PDB entry 9FVJ | electron microscopy, 3.20 A resolution | chains A and a of the 12 polymer chains in the assembly

== Chain A ==
Name: Tubulin beta chain
Organism: Xenopus borealis
Reference sequence: Q0IIR4 (Q0IIR4_XENTR); numbering as in UniProt (aligned over 1-445)
Sequence (445 residues; each row starts with the number of its first residue):
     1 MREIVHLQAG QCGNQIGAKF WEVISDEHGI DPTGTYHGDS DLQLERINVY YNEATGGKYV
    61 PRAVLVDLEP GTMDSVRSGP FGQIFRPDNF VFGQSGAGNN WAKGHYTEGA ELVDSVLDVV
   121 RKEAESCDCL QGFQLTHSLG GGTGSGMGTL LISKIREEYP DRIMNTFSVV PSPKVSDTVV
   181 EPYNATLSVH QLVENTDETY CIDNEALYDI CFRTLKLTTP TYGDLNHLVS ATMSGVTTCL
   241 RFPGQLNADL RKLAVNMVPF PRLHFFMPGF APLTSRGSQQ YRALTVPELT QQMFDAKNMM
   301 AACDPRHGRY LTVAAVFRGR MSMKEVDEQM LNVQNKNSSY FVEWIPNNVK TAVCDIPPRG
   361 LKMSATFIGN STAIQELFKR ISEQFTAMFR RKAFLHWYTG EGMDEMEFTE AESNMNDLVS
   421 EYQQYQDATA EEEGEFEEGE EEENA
Unresolved in the structure: 431-445
Ligand contacts:
  - GDP (guanosine-5'-diphosphate): Gly10, Gln11, Cys12, Gln15, Ile16, Asn99, Ser138, Gly140, Gly141, Gly142, Thr143, Gly144, Val169, Asp177, Glu181, Asn204, Leu207, Tyr222, Asn226
  - GTP (guanosine-5'-triphosphate): Gln245, Leu246, Lys252

== Chain a ==
Name: Tubulin alpha chain
Organism: Xenopus borealis
Sequence (449 residues; each row starts with the number of its first residue):
     1 MRECLSIHIG QAGVQMGNAC WELYCLEHGI QRDGIVSDDH TAAIDSSFGT FFSETGSGKH
    61 VPRAVFVDLE QTVIGEVRTG PYRSLFHPEQ LITGKEDAAN NYARGHYTIG KEIVDTVMDR
   121 VRKMADQCSG LQGFLIFHSF GGGTGSGFTS LLMERLSVDY GKKSKLEFSV YPAPQISTAV
   181 VEPYNSILTT HTTLEHSDCA FMVDNEAIYD ICNRNLDIER PTYTNLNRLI GQIVSSITAS
   241 LRFDGALNVD LTEFQTNLVP YPRIHFPLVT YSPIISAEKA YHEQLSVPEI TNACFEYSNQ
   301 MVKCDPRRGK YMACCLLYRG DVVPKDVNAA IAAIKTRRTI QFVDWCPTGF KVGINYQPPT
   361 VVPGGDLAKV QRAVCMLSNT TAIAEAWARL DHKFDLMYSK RAFVHWYVGE GMEEGEFSEA
   421 REDMAALEKD YEEVGTESGD GGDEEEDEY
Unresolved in the structure: 38-44, 439-449
Bound ions: Mg2+: Glu70, Asp97 (together with GTP)
Ligand contacts: GTP (guanosine-5'-triphosphate): Gly10, Gln11, Ala12, Gln15, Met16, Glu70, Asp97, Ala98, Ala99, Asn100, Ser139, Gly141, Gly142, Gly143, Thr144, Gly145, Val170, Thr178, Glu182, Asn205, Tyr223, Leu226, Asn227, Ile230

== Chain A / chain a interface ==
Residue-residue contacts - 72 pairs, chain A then chain a:
  Met1(A) - Gln71(a)
  Arg2(A) - Glu70(a)  salt bridge
  Arg2(A) - Thr72(a)
  Arg2(A) - Lys95(a)
  Arg46(A) - Thr72(a)  hydrogen bond
  Cys129(A) - Lys95(a)
  Pro243(A) - Glu76(a)
  Gly244(A) - Gln11(a)  hydrogen bond (backbone-side chain)
  Gly244(A) - Glu76(a)
  Gln245(A) - Gln11(a)  hydrogen bond (backbone-side chain)
  Gln245(A) - Gln15(a)
  Gln245(A) - Tyr223(a)
  Gln245(A) - Thr224(a)
  Leu246(A) - Gln11(a)
  Leu246(A) - Thr178(a)
  Asn247(A) - Gln11(a)  hydrogen bond (backbone-side chain)
  Asn247(A) - Thr72(a)
  Asp249(A) - Asp97(a)
  Arg251(A) - Glu96(a)  salt bridge
  Arg251(A) - Ala99(a)
  Arg251(A) - Arg104(a)
  Lys252(A) - Ala99(a)
  Lys252(A) - Asn100(a)
  Ala254(A) - Trp406(a)
  Val255(A) - Ala99(a)
  Val255(A) - Phe403(a)
  Val255(A) - Trp406(a)
  Asn256(A) - Asn100(a)
  Asn256(A) - Ala179(a)
  Asn256(A) - Val180(a)  hydrogen bond (side chain-backbone)
  Asn256(A) - Phe403(a)
  Val258(A) - Phe403(a)
  Val258(A) - His405(a)
  Val258(A) - Trp406(a)  hydrogen bond (backbone-side chain)
  Pro259(A) - Ala402(a)
  Pro259(A) - Phe403(a)  hydrophobic
  Pro259(A) - His405(a)  hydrogen bond (backbone-side chain)
  Phe260(A) - Lys400(a)
  Phe260(A) - Arg401(a)
  Pro261(A) - His405(a)
  Thr312(A) - Phe403(a)
  Met321(A) - Thr222(a)
  Ser322(A) - Arg220(a)
  Ser322(A) - Pro221(a)  hydrogen bond (side chain-backbone)
  Met323(A) - Tyr209(a)
  Met323(A) - Pro221(a)
  Met323(A) - Tyr223(a)  hydrophobic
  Lys324(A) - Glu206(a)  salt bridge
  Lys324(A) - Tyr209(a)
  Lys324(A) - Pro221(a)
  Asp327(A) - Ile176(a)
  Asp327(A) - Thr178(a)
  Asp327(A) - Tyr209(a)  hydrogen bond
  Leu331(A) - Gln175(a)
  Leu331(A) - Ile176(a)  hydrophobic
  Glu343(A) - Leu396(a)
  Trp344(A) - Leu396(a)
  Trp344(A) - Met397(a)
  Trp344(A) - Lys400(a)
  Trp344(A) - Ala402(a)  hydrophobic
  Ile345(A) - Val180(a)  hydrophobic
  Pro346(A) - Lys393(a)
  Pro346(A) - Met397(a)
  Asn347(A) - Ser177(a)
  Asn347(A) - Val180(a)
  Asn348(A) - Val180(a)
  Val349(A) - Ser177(a)
  Val349(A) - Thr178(a)
  Val349(A) - Ala179(a)
  Lys350(A) - Thr178(a)  hydrogen bond (side chain-backbone)
  Lys350(A) - Ala179(a)
  Thr351(A) - Thr178(a)  hydrogen bond (backbone-backbone)
Interface residues without a listed pair, chain A (36 interface residues in all): Gln131
Interface residues without a listed pair, chain a (37 interface residues in all): Val73, Val181, Pro183

== Overview ==
36 residues of chain A face 37 of chain a across their interface; the contacts include 11 hydrogen bonds and 3
salt bridges. Among the polar pairs are Arg2(A)-Glu70(a), Arg251(A)-Glu96(a) and Lys324(A)-Glu206(a). GTP is
bound between chain A and chain a. Chain A binds GDP.
Chain A is Tubulin beta chain and chain a is Tubulin alpha chain, both from Xenopus borealis; the structure,
Xenopus borealis undecorated microtubule - 15 protofilament, 3-start helix, was determined by electron
microscopy, deposited together with 9G0O, 9G0P, 9G0Q, 9G0R, 9G0S and 9G0T.
